Entry 1PRH (X-ray diffraction, 3.50 A resolution); this record covers chains A and B.

# Chain A (and B)
Protein: Prostaglandin H2 synthase-1
From: Ovis aries
Notes: EC 1.14.99.1; chain B of this document is another copy of the same molecule, construct and numbering; everything in this record applies to it too
UniProt: P05979 (PGH1_SHEEP); residues 33-586 here = UniProt positions 33-586
Sequence (554 residues; row label = number of the first residue in the row):
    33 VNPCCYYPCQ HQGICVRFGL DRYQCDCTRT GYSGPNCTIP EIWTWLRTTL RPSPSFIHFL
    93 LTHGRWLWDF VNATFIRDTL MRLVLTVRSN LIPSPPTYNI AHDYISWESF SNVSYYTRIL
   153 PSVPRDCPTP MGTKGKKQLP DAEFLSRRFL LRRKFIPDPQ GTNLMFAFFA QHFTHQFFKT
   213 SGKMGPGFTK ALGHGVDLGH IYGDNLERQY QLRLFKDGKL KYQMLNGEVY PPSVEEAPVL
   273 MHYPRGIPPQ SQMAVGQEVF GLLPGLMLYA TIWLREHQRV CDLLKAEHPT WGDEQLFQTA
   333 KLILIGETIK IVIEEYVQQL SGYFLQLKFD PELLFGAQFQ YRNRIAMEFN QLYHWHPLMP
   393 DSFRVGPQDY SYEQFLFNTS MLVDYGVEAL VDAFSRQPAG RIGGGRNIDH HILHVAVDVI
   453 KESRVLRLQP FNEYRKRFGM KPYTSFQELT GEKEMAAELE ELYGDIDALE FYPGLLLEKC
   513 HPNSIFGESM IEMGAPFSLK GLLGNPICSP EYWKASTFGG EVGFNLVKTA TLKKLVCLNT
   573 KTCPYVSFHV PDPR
Construct notes: conflict L92 (Met in P05979), Q310 (Asn in P05979), K333 (Arg in P05979)
Cystine bridges: C36-C47, C37-C159, C41-C57, C59-C69, C569-C575
Bound ions: heme Fe near H388 (its only coordinating residue here)
Ligand contacts: heme (HEM): Y148, A199, A202, Q203, T206, H207, F210, K211, T212, L294, L295, N382, Y385, H386, W387, H388, L390, M391, L408, I444, H446, V447, D450
Swiss-Prot annotation at these positions:
  - active site: H207 (Proton acceptor), Y385 (For cyclooxygenase activity)
  - binding site (heme b): H388
  - site: N104 (Not glycosylated), S530 (Aspirin-acetylated serine)
  - glycosylation (N-linked (GlcNAc...) asparagine): N68, N144, N410
  - natural variant: G164 (D164G: this construct carries the variant), E520 (E520K; E520Q)
  - mutagenesis: Y385 (Y385F: Abolishes cyclooxygenase activity)

# How chain A and chain B interact
Pairs across the interface (104):
  I46(A) with S548(B)
  V48(A) with H320(B); W323(B), hydrophobic
  R49(A) with H320(B); T322(B); W323(B)
  F50(A) with E319(B); H320(B); T322(B)
  G51(A) with E319(B), hydrogen bond (backbone-backbone); P321(B)
  L52(A) with P321(B)
  D58(A) with K546(B); A547(B); S548(B), hydrogen bond
  T60(A) with K546(B), hydrogen bond (backbone-side chain)
  R61(A) with E364(B), salt bridge; F367(B); P542(B), hydrogen bond (side chain-backbone); W545(B), hydrogen bond (side chain-backbone)
  P125(A) with E543(B)
  S126(A) with E543(B)
  P127(A) with S541(B); E543(B); Y544(B), hydrophobic
  P128(A) with Y544(B), hydrogen bond (backbone-side chain)
  T129(A) with E543(B)
  H134(A) with E326(B), salt bridge
  Y136(A) with E326(B); Q327(B), hydrogen bond (side chain-backbone); Q330(B)
  I137(A) with L334(B); Y544(B); T549(B)
  S138(A) with Q330(B); L334(B)
  W139(A) with D229(B); Q330(B); L334(B); N537(B); P538(B), hydrophobic
  E140(A) with Q330(B)
  F142(A) with P538(B), hydrophobic; Y544(B)
  D229(A) with W139(B)
  L238(A) with E140(B)
  E319(A) with F50(B); G51(B), hydrogen bond (backbone-backbone)
  H320(A) with V48(B); R49(B); F50(B)
  P321(A) with G51(B); L52(B)
  T322(A) with R49(B); F50(B)
  W323(A) with V48(B), hydrophobic; R49(B)
  E326(A) with H134(B), salt bridge; Y136(B)
  Q327(A) with Y136(B), hydrogen bond (backbone-side chain)
  Q330(A) with Y136(B); S138(B); W139(B), hydrogen bond (side chain-backbone); E140(B)
  L334(A) with I137(B); S138(B); W139(B)
  E364(A) with R61(B), salt bridge
  F367(A) with R61(B); Q370(B), hydrogen bond (backbone-side chain)
  G368(A) with Q370(B), hydrogen bond (backbone-side chain)
  A369(A) with Q370(B), hydrogen bond (backbone-side chain)
  Q370(A) with F367(B), hydrogen bond (side chain-backbone); G368(B), hydrogen bond (side chain-backbone); A369(B), hydrogen bond (side chain-backbone)
  F371(A) with Q372(B), hydrogen bond (backbone-side chain)
  Q372(A) with F371(B), hydrogen bond (side chain-backbone); Q372(B); Y373(B), hydrogen bond (side chain-backbone)
  Y373(A) with Q372(B), hydrogen bond (backbone-side chain); R374(B), hydrogen bond (backbone-side chain)
  R374(A) with Y373(B), hydrogen bond (side chain-backbone); R374(B)
  P538(A) with P127(B), hydrophobic; W139(B), hydrophobic; F142(B), hydrophobic
  S541(A) with P127(B)
  P542(A) with R61(B), hydrogen bond (backbone-side chain)
  E543(A) with P125(B); S126(B); P127(B); T129(B)
  Y544(A) with P127(B), hydrophobic; P128(B), hydrogen bond (side chain-backbone); I137(B); F142(B)
  W545(A) with R61(B), hydrogen bond (backbone-side chain)
  K546(A) with D58(B); T60(B), hydrogen bond (side chain-backbone); R61(B)
  A547(A) with D58(B)
  S548(A) with I46(B); D58(B), hydrogen bond
  T549(A) with I137(B)
Also at the interface, not in a pair above, chain A (57 interface residues in all): G225, K333, I337, N537, G551, G552
Also at the interface, not in a pair above, chain B (57 interface residues in all): G225, L238, K333, I337, G551, G552

# In short
Chain A and chain B each contribute 57 residues to their interface; the contacts include 27 hydrogen bonds and
4 salt bridges. Among the polar pairs are R61(A)-E364(B), H134(A)-E326(B) and D58(A)-S548(B). Ligands of chain
A: heme.
Both chains are Prostaglandin H2 synthase-1 (Ovis aries). Entry 1PRH (The X-ray crystal structure of the
membrane protein prostaglandin H2 synthase-1) was determined by X-ray diffraction (same publication as 1CQE).
